Entry 8ASE (X-ray diffraction, 2.55 A resolution); this record covers chains L and H.

Chain L:
Name: Thrombin light chain
From: Homo sapiens
Notes: EC 3.4.21.5
UniProt: P00734 (THRB_HUMAN); the construct lacks a stretch of the UniProt sequence, so the offset changes along the chain: -4 to 0 = UniProt 328-332; 1-14 = UniProt 336-349; 15-17 = UniProt 361-363
Chain sequence (36 residues; numbered -4 to 17 plus 14 insertion-coded residues; the number before each row is that of its first residue; a row labelled like 14A-14K holds insertion residues (14A, then the next letters in order); numbers below 1 keep their minus sign (Thr-4 is residue -4)):
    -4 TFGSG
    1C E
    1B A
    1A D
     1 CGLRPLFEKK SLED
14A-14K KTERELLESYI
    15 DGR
Not modelled in the structure: -4 to 0, 15-17
Swiss-Prot annotation at these positions:
  - site: Arg17 (Cleavage)

Chain H:
Name: Thrombin heavy chain
From: Homo sapiens
Notes: EC 3.4.21.5
UniProt: P00734 (THRB_HUMAN); the construct lacks a stretch of the UniProt sequence and is renumbered around it, so the offset changes along the chain: 16-36 = UniProt 364-384; 37-60 = UniProt 386-409; 61-77 = UniProt 419-435; 78-97 = UniProt 437-456; 7 more segments
Chain sequence (259 residues; numbered 16 to 247 plus 28 insertion-coded residues; 1 number in that range is skipped by the numbering (no residue carries it; nothing is unmodelled there); the number before each row is that of its first residue; a row labelled like 60A-60I holds insertion residues (60A, then the next letters in order)):
    16 IVEGSDAEIG MSPWQVMLFR K
   36A S
    37 PQELLCGASL ISDRWVLTAA HCLL
60A-60I YPPWDKNFT
    61 ENDLLVRIGK HSRTRYE
   77A R
    78 NIEKISMLEK IYIHPRYNWR
   97A E
    98 NLDRDIALMK LKKPVAFSDY IHPVCLPDRE TA
129A-129C ASL
   130 LQAGYKGRVT GWGNLKETWT
149A-149E ANVGK
   150 GQPSVLQVVN LPIVERPVCK DSTRIRITDN MFCAG
  184A Y
   185 KP
186A-186D DEGK
   187 RGDACEGDSG GPFVMKSP
204A-204B FN
   205 NRWYQMGIVS WGE
   219 GCD
  221A R
   222 DGKYGFYTHV FRLKKWIQKV IDQFGE
Not modelled in the structure: 72-75, 246-247
Cystine bridges: Cys42-Cys58, Cys168-Cys182, Cys191-Cys220
Covalent attachments: N-acetylglucosamine (NAG) linked to Asn60G
Small-molecule neighbours: NWR ((8S,14S,18E)-8-[(4-chlorophenyl)methyl]-3,21-dithia-7,10,16-triazatricyclo[21.2.2.110,14]octacosa-1(26),18,23(27),24-tetraene-6,9,15-trione): His57, Tyr60A, Trp60D, Glu97A, Asn98, Leu99, Ile174, Ala190, Cys191, Glu192, Ser195, Val213, Ser214, Trp215, Gly216, Glu217, Gly219, Cys220, Gly226, Phe227, Tyr228
Swiss-Prot annotation at these positions:
  - region: Ala183 to Val200 (High affinity receptor-binding region which is also known as the TP508 peptide)
  - active site (Charge relay system): His57, Asp102, Ser195
  - glycosylation: Asn60G (N-linked (GlcNAc...) (complex) asparagine)

Interface between chain L and chain H:
Pairs across the interface (58; chain L residue first):
  Cys1(L) with Pro120(H); Val121(H); Cys122(H), disulfide; Arg206(H), hydrogen bond (backbone-side chain)
  Asp1A(L) with His119(H), hydrogen bond (backbone-side chain); Arg206(H)
  Ala1B(L) with Arg206(H), hydrogen bond (backbone-side chain)
  Gly2(L) with Trp29(H); Pro120(H), hydrogen bond (backbone-backbone); Val121(H); Cys122(H); Asn205(H); Arg206(H); Trp207(H), hydrogen bond (backbone-backbone)
  Leu3(L) with His119(H), hydrogen bond (backbone-side chain); Asn205(H); Arg206(H)
  Arg4(L) with Met26(H), hydrogen bond (side chain-backbone); Pro28(H); Trp29(H); Arg137(H); Trp207(H)
  Pro5(L) with Ser115(H); Asp116(H)
  Leu6(L) with Ile24(H); Asp116(H); Tyr117(H), hydrophobic
  Phe7(L) with Glu23(H); Ile24(H); Gly25(H); Met26(H), hydrophobic
  Glu8(L) with Lys202(H), salt bridge; Asn205(H); Trp207(H), hydrogen bond
  Asp14(L) with Glu23(H); Met26(H); Arg137(H), salt bridge
  Lys14A(L) with Glu23(H), hydrogen bond (backbone-side chain)
  Thr14B(L) with Arg137(H), hydrogen bond; Asn159(H), hydrogen bond
  Glu14C(L) with Arg137(H); Lys202(H), salt bridge
  Glu14E(L) with Lys135(H), salt bridge; Asn159(H), hydrogen bond; Tyr184A(H), hydrogen bond
  Leu14F(L) with Lys135(H); Gly136(H); Asn159(H); Trp207(H), hydrophobic
  Leu14G(L) with Pro204(H), hydrophobic
  Ser14I(L) with Gly133(H); Tyr134(H); Lys135(H), hydrogen bond (side chain-backbone)
  Tyr14J(L) with Tyr134(H); Lys135(H), hydrogen bond (side chain-backbone); Met201(H); Lys202(H), hydrogen bond (side chain-backbone); Pro204(H)
Other interface residues (no listed pair), chain L (20 interface residues in all): Glu1C
Other interface residues (no listed pair), chain H (32 interface residues in all): Ser48, Asp49, Phe114, Leu129C, Lys186D, Asn204B
Disulfides between the chains: Cys1(L)-Cys122(H)

Overview:
20 residues of chain L face 32 of chain H across their interface; the contacts include 1 disulfide bond, 16
hydrogen bonds and 4 salt bridges. Polar contacts include Glu8(L)-Lys202(H), Glu14E(L)-Lys135(H) and
Asp14(L)-Arg137(H). Chain H binds compound NWR. N-acetylglucosamine is covalently linked to Asn60G(H).
Chain L is Thrombin light chain and chain H is Thrombin heavy chain, both from Homo sapiens; the structure,
Crystal structure of Thrombin in complex with macrocycle T3, was determined by X-ray diffraction.
